7VAI - chains G and H of the 12 polymer chains in the assembly; structure by electron microscopy, 3.10 A resolution.

[Chain G]
Name: V-type ATP synthase subunit D
Organism: Thermus thermophilus HB8
Reference sequence: O87880 (VATD_THET8); residues 1-223 here = UniProt positions 1-223
Amino-acid sequence (223 residues; each row starts with the number of its first residue):
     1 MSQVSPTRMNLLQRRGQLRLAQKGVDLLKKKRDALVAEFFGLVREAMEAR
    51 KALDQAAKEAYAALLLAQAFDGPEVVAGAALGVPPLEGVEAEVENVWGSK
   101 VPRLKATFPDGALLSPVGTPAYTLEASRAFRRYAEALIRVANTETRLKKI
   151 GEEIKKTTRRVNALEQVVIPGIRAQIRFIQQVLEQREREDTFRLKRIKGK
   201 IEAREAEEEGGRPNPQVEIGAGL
Not modelled in the structure: 1-3, 210-223

[Chain H]
Name: V-type ATP synthase subunit F
Organism: Thermus thermophilus HB8
Reference sequence: P74903 (VATF_THET8); numbering as in UniProt (aligned over 1-104)
Amino-acid sequence (104 residues; row label = number of the first residue in the row):
     1 MAVIADPETAQGFRLAGLEGYGASSAEEAQSLLETLVERGGYALVAVDEA
    51 LLPDPERAVERLMRGRDLPVLLPIAGLKEAFQGHDVEGYMRELVRKTIGF
   101 DIKL

[Chain G / chain H interface]
Contacting residue pairs (52):
  Phe-39(G) with Ile-98(H), hydrophobic
  Phe-40(G) with Ile-98(H), hydrophobic
  Val-43(G) with Met-90(H), hydrophobic
  Met-47(G) with Glu-87(H); Met-90(H), hydrophobic
  Arg-50(G) with Pro-73(H), hydrogen bond (side chain-backbone); Tyr-89(H)
  Lys-51(G) with Val-86(H)
  Leu-53(G) with Ile-74(H), hydrophobic
  Asp-54(G) with His-84(H)
  Lys-58(G) with Glu-79(H), hydrogen bond (side chain-backbone); Ala-80(H), hydrogen bond (side chain-backbone); Phe-81(H), hydrogen bond (side chain-backbone); Gln-82(H); Gly-83(H)
  Tyr-61(G) with Leu-77(H); Ala-80(H)
  Leu-64(G) with Glu-8(H); Gly-12(H)
  Leu-65(G) with Phe-81(H), hydrophobic
  Val-76(G) with Gln-11(H)
  Ala-79(G) with Leu-15(H)
  Ala-80(G) with Gln-11(H); Leu-15(H)
  Val-83(G) with Arg-14(H); Leu-15(H)
  Pro-84(G) with Gly-17(H)
  Pro-85(G) with Gly-17(H)
  Leu-86(G) with Met-1(H), hydrogen bond (backbone-backbone); Ala-16(H); Gly-17(H), hydrogen bond (backbone-backbone); Tyr-42(H)
  Glu-87(G) with Tyr-42(H)
  Val-89(G) with Met-1(H), hydrophobic; Tyr-42(H), hydrophobic; Ala-43(H)
  Pro-102(G) with Asp-67(H)
  Leu-104(G) with Ala-43(H), hydrophobic
  Ser-127(G) with Leu-15(H)
  Phe-130(G) with Thr-9(H); Gly-12(H); Phe-13(H); Ala-16(H)
  Arg-131(G) with Leu-15(H), hydrogen bond (side chain-backbone)
  Tyr-133(G) with Phe-13(H), hydrophobic; Ile-74(H)
  Leu-137(G) with Leu-72(H), hydrophobic; Ile-74(H), hydrophobic
  Ala-141(G) with Leu-72(H), hydrophobic
  Glu-144(G) with Tyr-89(H), hydrogen bond
  Leu-147(G) with Leu-93(H), hydrophobic
  Gly-151(G) with Thr-97(H)
Also at the interface, not in a pair above, chain G (39 interface residues in all): Gln-68, Ala-77, Ala-91, Phe-108, Val-140, Ile-154, Lys-155
Also at the interface, not in a pair above, chain H (38 interface residues in all): Asp-6, Leu-18, Leu-44, Ala-46, Leu-68, Val-70, Val-94, Ile-102

[Overview]
Chain G and chain H form an interface of 39 and 38 residues respectively; the contacts include 8 hydrogen
bonds. Polar contacts include Arg-50(G)/Pro-73(H), Lys-58(G)/Glu-79(H) and Lys-58(G)/Ala-80(H).
Chain G is V-type ATP synthase subunit D and chain H is V-type ATP synthase subunit F, both from Thermus
thermophilus HB8; the structure, V1EG of V/A-ATPase from Thermus thermophilus, state1-1, was determined by
electron microscopy, deposited together with 7VAJ, 7VAK, 7VAL, 7VAM, 7VAN, 7VAO and 11 further entries.
